Entry 8YRO (electron microscopy, 3.27 A resolution); this record covers chains A and F of the 9 polymer chains in the assembly.

[Chain A]
Name: Spike glycoprotein
Organism: Severe acute respiratory syndrome coronavirus 2
Reference sequence: P0DTC2 (SPIKE_SARS2); residue numbers follow UniProt; this construct covers 14-142, 145-1208
Sequence (1259 residues; row label = number of the first residue in the row; note: 2 numbers in that range are skipped by the numbering (no residue carries them; nothing is unmodelled there); numbers below 1 keep their minus sign (Met-5 is residue -5)):
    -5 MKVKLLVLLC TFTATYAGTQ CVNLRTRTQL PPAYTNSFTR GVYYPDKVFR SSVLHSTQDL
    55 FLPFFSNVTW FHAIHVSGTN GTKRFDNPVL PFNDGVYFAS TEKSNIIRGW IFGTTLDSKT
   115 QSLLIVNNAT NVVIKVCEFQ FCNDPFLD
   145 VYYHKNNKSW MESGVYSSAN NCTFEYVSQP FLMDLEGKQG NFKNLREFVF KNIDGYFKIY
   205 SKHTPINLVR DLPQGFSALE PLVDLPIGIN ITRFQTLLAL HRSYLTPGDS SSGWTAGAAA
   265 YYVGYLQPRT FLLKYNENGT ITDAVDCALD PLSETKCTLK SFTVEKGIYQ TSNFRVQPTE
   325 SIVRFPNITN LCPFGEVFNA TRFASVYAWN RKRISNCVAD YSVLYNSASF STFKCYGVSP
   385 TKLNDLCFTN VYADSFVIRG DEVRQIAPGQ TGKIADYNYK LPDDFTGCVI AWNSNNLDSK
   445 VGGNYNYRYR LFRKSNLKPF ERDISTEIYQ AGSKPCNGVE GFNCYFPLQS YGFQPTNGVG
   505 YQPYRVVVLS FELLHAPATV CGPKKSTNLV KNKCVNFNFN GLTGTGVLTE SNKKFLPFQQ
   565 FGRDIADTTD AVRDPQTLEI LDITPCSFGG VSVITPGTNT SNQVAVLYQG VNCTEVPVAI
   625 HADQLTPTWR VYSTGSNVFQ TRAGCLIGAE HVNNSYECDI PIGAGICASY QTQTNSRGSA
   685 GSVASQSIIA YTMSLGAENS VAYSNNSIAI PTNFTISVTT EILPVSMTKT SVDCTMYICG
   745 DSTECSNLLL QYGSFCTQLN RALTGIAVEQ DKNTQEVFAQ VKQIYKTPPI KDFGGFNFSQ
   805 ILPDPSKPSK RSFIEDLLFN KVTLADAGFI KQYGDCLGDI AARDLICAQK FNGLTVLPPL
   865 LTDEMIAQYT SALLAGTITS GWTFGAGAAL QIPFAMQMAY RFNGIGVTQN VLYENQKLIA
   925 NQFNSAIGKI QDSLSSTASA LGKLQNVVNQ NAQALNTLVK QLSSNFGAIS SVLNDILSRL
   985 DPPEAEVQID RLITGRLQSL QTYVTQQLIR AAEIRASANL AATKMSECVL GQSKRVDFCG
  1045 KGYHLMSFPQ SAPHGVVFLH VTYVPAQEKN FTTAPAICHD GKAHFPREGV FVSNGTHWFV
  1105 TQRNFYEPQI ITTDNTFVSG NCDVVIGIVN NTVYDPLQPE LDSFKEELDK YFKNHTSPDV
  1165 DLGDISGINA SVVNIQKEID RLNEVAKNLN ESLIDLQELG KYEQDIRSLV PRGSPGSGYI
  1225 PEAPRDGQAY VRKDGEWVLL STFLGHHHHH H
Disordered / not traced: -5 to 26, 69-79, 123-124, 145-164, 173-185, 210-215, 244-262, 477-479, 621-639, 677-688, 827-853, 937-944, 1091-1092, 1106-1108, 1144-1255
Construct notes: expression tag (-5 to 13, 1209-1255); variant Arg19 (Thr in P0DTC2), Asp142 (Gly in P0DTC2), Gly158 (Arg in P0DTC2), Arg452 (Leu in P0DTC2), Lys478 (Thr in P0DTC2), Gly614 (Asp in P0DTC2), Arg681 (Pro in P0DTC2), Gly682 (Arg in P0DTC2), Ser683 (Arg in P0DTC2), Gly685 (Arg in P0DTC2), Asn950 (Asp in P0DTC2), Pro986 (Lys in P0DTC2), Pro987 (Val in P0DTC2)
Swiss-Prot annotation at these positions:
  - region: Asn280 to Cys301 (Putative superantigen), Arg403 to Asp405 (Integrin-binding motif), Asn448 to Tyr451, Tyr453 to Phe456 (Immunodominant HLA epitope recognized by the CD8+), Ser816 to Tyr837 (Fusion peptide 1), Lys835 to Phe855 (Fusion peptide 2), Asp1163 to Glu1202 (Heptad repeat 2)
  - site: Arg815, Ser816 (Cleavage)
  - glycosylation: Asn17 (N-linked (GlcNAc...) (complex) asparagine), Asn61 (N-linked (GlcNAc...) (hybrid) asparagine), Asn74 (N-linked (GlcNAc...) (complex) asparagine), Asn122 (N-linked (GlcNAc...) (hybrid) asparagine), Asn165 (N-linked (GlcNAc...) (complex) asparagine), Asn234 (N-linked (GlcNAc...) (high mannose) asparagine), Asn282 (N-linked (GlcNAc...) (complex) asparagine), Thr323 (O-linked (GalNAc) threonine), Ser325 (O-linked (HexNAc...) serine), Asn331 (N-linked (GlcNAc...) (complex) asparagine), Asn343 (N-linked (GlcNAc...) (complex) asparagine), Asn603 (N-linked (GlcNAc...) (hybrid) asparagine), Asn616 (N-linked (GlcNAc...) (complex) asparagine), Asn657 (N-linked (GlcNAc...) (complex) asparagine), Thr676 (O-linked (GlcNAc...) threonine), Thr678 (O-linked (GlcNAc...) threonine), Asn709 (N-linked (GlcNAc...) (high mannose) asparagine), Asn717 (N-linked (GlcNAc...) (hybrid) asparagine), Asn801 (N-linked (GlcNAc...) (hybrid) asparagine), Asn1074 (N-linked (GlcNAc...) (hybrid) asparagine) and 5 more in UniProt
  - natural variant: Leu18 (L18F: In strain: Beta/B.1.351, Gamma/P.1 and 1 more), Thr20 (T20N: In strain: Gamma/P.1), Leu24 to Ala27 (sequence variant, change not given here; In strain: Omicron/BA.2, Omicron/BA.2.12.1 and 6 more), Pro26 (P26S: In strain: Gamma/P.1), Gln52 (Q52H: In strain: Omicron/EG.5.1), Ala67 (A67V: In strain: Eta/B.1.525, Omicron/BA.1), His69 to Val70 (deletion: In strain: Alpha/B.1.1.7, Eta/B.1.525 and 5 more), Gly75 (G75V: In strain: Lambda/C.37), Thr76 (T76I: In strain: Lambda/C.37), Asp80 (D80A: In strain: Beta/B.1.351), Val83 (V83A: In strain: Omicron/XBB.1.5, Omicron/EG.5.1), Thr95 (T95I: In strain: Iota/B.1.526, Mu/B.1.621 and 2 more), 69 further natural variant entries in UniProt
  - mutagenesis: His69 to Val70 (Increased incorporation of cleaved spike into virions), Asn121 (N121Q: Partial loss of biliverdin affinity), Arg190 (R190K: Partial loss of biliverdin affinity), Asn234 (N234Q: Increased resistance to neutralizing antibodies), Asn331 (N331Q: Reduced viral infectivity), Asn343 (N343Q: Reduced viral infectivity), Tyr453 (Y453F: Decreased HLA binding to NF9 epitope. Increased binding affinity to human ACE2), Ala475 (A475V: Increased resistance to neutralizing antibodies), Val483 (V483A: Increased resistance to neutralizing antibodies), Glu484 (E484D: Increased replication in human TMEM106B overexpressing cells), Phe490 (F490L: Increased resistance to neutralizing antibodies and human covalescent sera neutralization), Gln493 (Q493N: Reduced host ACE2-binding affinity in vitro; Q493Y: Reduced host ACE2-binding affinity in vitro), 8 further mutagenesis entries in UniProt
Disulfide bonds: Cys131-Cys166, Cys291-Cys301, Cys336-Cys361, Cys379-Cys432, Cys391-Cys525, Cys480-Cys488, Cys538-Cys590, Cys617-Cys649, Cys662-Cys671, Cys738-Cys760, Cys743-Cys749, Cys1032-Cys1043, Cys1082-Cys1126

[Chain F]
Name: JL-8C Light Chain
Organism: Homo sapiens
Sequence (110 residues; row label = number of the first residue in the row; note: 8 numbers in that range are skipped by the numbering (no residue carries them; nothing is unmodelled there)):
     1 QSVLTQPPS
    11 ASGTPGQRVT ISCSGGSSNI
    35 GGNPVNWYQQ LPATAPKLLI YNNNQRPSGV S
    67 DRFSGSK
    76 SGTSASLAIS GLQSVDEADY FCAAWDDSLN GVLFGGGTKL TVL
Disulfide bonds: Cys23-Cys97

[How chain A and chain F interact]
Pairs across the interface (17):
  Arg355(A) - Ser27(F)  hydrogen bond (side chain-backbone)
  Arg355(A) - Ser28(F)
  Arg355(A) - Gly36(F)
  Tyr396(A) - Ser27(F)
  Tyr396(A) - Ser28(F)  hydrogen bond
  Lys462(A) - Lys73(F)
  Pro463(A) - Gly36(F)
  Phe464(A) - Gly35(F)
  Phe464(A) - Gly36(F)
  Phe464(A) - Asn37(F)
  Glu465(A) - Pro38(F)
  Glu465(A) - Asn56(F)
  Arg466(A) - Asn37(F)
  Arg466(A) - Asp102(F)  salt bridge
  Ile468(A) - Trp100(F)  hydrophobic
  Ile468(A) - Asp102(F)
  Glu516(A) - Ser27(F)
Other interface residues (no listed pair), chain A (10 interface residues in all): Leu518
Other interface residues (no listed pair), chain F (12 interface residues in all): Asn57, Thr78

[In short]
Chain A and chain F form an interface of 10 and 12 residues respectively, with 2 hydrogen bonds and 1 salt
bridge. Polar contacts include Arg466(A)-Asp102(F), Arg355(A)-Ser27(F) and Tyr396(A)-Ser28(F). Curated
annotation (UniProt) lists 21 mutagenesis sites on chain A.
Chain A is Spike glycoprotein (Severe acute respiratory syndrome coronavirus 2) and chain F is JL-8C Light
Chain (Homo sapiens); the structure, SARS-CoV-2 Delta Spike in complex with JL-8C, was determined by electron
microscopy (same publication as 8X0X, 8X0Y, 8YRP and 8YZ5).
